PDB entry 6UOV | electron microscopy, 3.50 A resolution | chains d and e of the 46 polymer chains in the assembly

Chain d:
Name: Protein PrgH
Source organism: Salmonella enterica subsp. enterica serovar Typhimurium
UniProt: P41783 (PRGH_SALTY); residue numbers follow UniProt; this construct covers 1-392
Chain sequence (392 residues; numbered 1 to 392; the number before each row is that of its first residue):
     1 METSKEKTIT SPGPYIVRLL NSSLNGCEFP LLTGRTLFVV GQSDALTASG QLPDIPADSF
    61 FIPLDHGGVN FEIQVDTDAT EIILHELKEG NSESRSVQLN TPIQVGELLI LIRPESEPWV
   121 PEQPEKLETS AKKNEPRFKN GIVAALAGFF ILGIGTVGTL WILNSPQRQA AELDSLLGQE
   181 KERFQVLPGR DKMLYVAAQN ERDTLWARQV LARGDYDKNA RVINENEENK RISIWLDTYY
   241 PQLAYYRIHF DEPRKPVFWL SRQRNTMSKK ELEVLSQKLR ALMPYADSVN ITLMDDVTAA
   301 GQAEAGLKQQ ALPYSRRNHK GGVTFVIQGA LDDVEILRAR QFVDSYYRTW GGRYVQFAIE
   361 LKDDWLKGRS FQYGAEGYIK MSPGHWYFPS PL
Disordered / not traced: 1-170, 365-392

Chain e:
Name: Lipoprotein PrgK
Source organism: Salmonella enterica subsp. enterica serovar Typhimurium
UniProt: P41786 (PRGK_SALTY); numbering as in UniProt (aligned over 1-252)
Chain sequence (252 residues; row label = number of the first residue in the row):
     1 MIRRYLYTFL LVMTLAGCKD KDLLKGLDQE QANEVIAVLQ MHNIEANKID SGKLGYSITV
    61 AEPDFTAAVY WIKTYQLPPR PRVEIAQMFP ADSLVSSPRA EKARLYSAIE QRLEQSLQTM
   121 EGVLSARVHI SYDIDAGENG RPPKPVHLSA LAVYERGSPL AHQISDIKRF LKNSFADVDY
   181 DNISVVLSER SDAQLQAPGT PVKRNSFATS WIVLIILLSV MSAGFGVWYY KNHYARNKKG
   241 ITADDKAKSS NE
Disordered / not traced: 1-19, 204-252
UniProt features mapped onto this chain:
  - lipidation: Cys-18 (N-palmitoyl cysteine)

How chain d and chain e interact:
Residue-residue contacts - 40 pairs, chain d then chain e:
  Gly-178(d) / Gln-196(e)
  Gln-179(d) / Gln-196(e)
  Glu-180(d) / Gln-196(e)
  Arg-183(d) / Asp-192(e)  salt bridge
  Arg-183(d) / Gln-196(e)  hydrogen bond
  Arg-202(d) / Met-41(e)
  Arg-202(d) / Ser-191(e)
  Arg-202(d) / Asp-192(e)  hydrogen bond (side chain-backbone)
  Arg-202(d) / Gln-194(e)  hydrogen bond
  Leu-205(d) / His-42(e)
  Leu-205(d) / Trp-71(e)  hydrophobic
  Trp-206(d) / Gln-40(e)
  Trp-206(d) / Met-41(e)
  Trp-206(d) / Asn-43(e)  hydrogen bond (backbone-side chain)
  Trp-206(d) / Gln-194(e)
  Trp-206(d) / Gln-196(e)
  Trp-206(d) / Ala-197(e)
  Trp-206(d) / Pro-198(e)  hydrophobic
  Gln-209(d) / His-42(e)
  Gln-209(d) / Asn-43(e)
  Gln-209(d) / Ile-44(e)
  Gln-209(d) / Ala-67(e)
  Val-210(d) / Asn-43(e)
  Arg-213(d) / Asn-43(e)  hydrogen bond (side chain-backbone)
  Arg-213(d) / Pro-63(e)
  Arg-213(d) / Asp-64(e)  salt bridge
  Arg-213(d) / Gly-199(e)  hydrogen bond (side chain-backbone)
  Arg-213(d) / Thr-200(e)
  Arg-213(d) / Pro-201(e)
  Asp-215(d) / Val-202(e)
  Asp-332(d) / Tyr-180(e)
  Asp-332(d) / Asp-181(e)
  Asp-333(d) / Ile-164(e)
  Asp-333(d) / Ile-183(e)
  Asp-333(d) / Ser-184(e)
  Asp-333(d) / Val-185(e)  hydrogen bond (side chain-backbone)
  Val-334(d) / Ile-164(e)  hydrophobic
  Leu-337(d) / Leu-160(e)
  Leu-337(d) / Ala-161(e)  hydrophobic
  Leu-337(d) / Leu-187(e)
Also at the interface, not in a pair above, chain d (19 interface residues in all): Leu-176, Gly-214, Arg-338, Gln-341
Also at the interface, not in a pair above, chain e (30 interface residues in all): Lys-168, Ala-193

Summary:
Chain d and chain e form an interface of 19 and 30 residues respectively; the contacts include 7 hydrogen
bonds and 2 salt bridges. Polar pairs include Arg-183(d)/Asp-192(e), Arg-213(d)/Asp-64(e) and
Arg-183(d)/Gln-196(e).
Chain d is Protein PrgH and chain e is Lipoprotein PrgK, both from Salmonella enterica subsp. enterica serovar
Typhimurium; the structure, Cryo-EM reconstruction of the PrgHK periplasmic ring from Salmonella's needle
complex assembled in the absence of ..., was determined by electron microscopy, deposited together with 6UOT.
